3B9L - chain A; structure by X-ray diffraction, 2.60 A resolution.

Chain A:
Name: Serum albumin
Organism: Homo sapiens
Reference sequence: P02768 (ALBU_HUMAN); residues 1-585 here correspond to UniProt positions 25-609 (UniProt number = residue number + 24)
Sequence (585 residues; each row starts with the number of its first residue):
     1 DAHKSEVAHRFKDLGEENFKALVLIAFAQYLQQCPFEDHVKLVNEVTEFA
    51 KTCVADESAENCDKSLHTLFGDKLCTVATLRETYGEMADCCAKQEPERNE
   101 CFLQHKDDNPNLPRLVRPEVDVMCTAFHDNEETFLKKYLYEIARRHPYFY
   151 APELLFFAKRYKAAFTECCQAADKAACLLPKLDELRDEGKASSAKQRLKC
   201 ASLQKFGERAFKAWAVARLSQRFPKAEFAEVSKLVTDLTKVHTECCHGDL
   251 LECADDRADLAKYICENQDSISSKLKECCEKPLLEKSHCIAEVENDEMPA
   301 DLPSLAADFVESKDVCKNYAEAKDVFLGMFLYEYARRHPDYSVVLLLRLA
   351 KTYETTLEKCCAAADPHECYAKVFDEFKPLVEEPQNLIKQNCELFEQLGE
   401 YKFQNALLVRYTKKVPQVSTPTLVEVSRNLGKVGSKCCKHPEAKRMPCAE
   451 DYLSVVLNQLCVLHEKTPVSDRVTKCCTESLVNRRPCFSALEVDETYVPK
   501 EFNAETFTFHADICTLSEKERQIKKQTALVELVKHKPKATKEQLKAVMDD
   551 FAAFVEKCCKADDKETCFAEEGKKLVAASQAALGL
Not modelled in the structure: 1-2, 585
Cystine bridges: Cys53-Cys62, Cys75-Cys91, Cys90-Cys101, Cys124-Cys169, Cys168-Cys177, Cys200-Cys246, Cys245-Cys253, Cys265-Cys279, Cys278-Cys289, Cys316-Cys361, Cys360-Cys369, Cys392-Cys438, Cys437-Cys448, Cys461-Cys477, Cys476-Cys487, Cys514-Cys559, Cys558-Cys567
Residues lining bound ligands:
  - 3'-azido-3'-deoxythymidine (AZZ), molecule 1: Leu115, Ile142, His146, Phe149, Leu154, Tyr161, Leu185, Arg186, Gly189, Lys190, Ser193
  - 3'-azido-3'-deoxythymidine (AZZ), molecule 2: Tyr150, Glu153, Ser192, Lys195, Gln196, Lys199, Val241, His242, Cys245, Arg257, Ala291
Curated features (UniProtKB/Swiss-Prot):
  - binding site (Cu cation): His3
  - binding site (Ca(2+)): Glu6, Asp13, Glu244, Asp249, Glu252, Asp255, Asp259
  - binding site (Zn(2+)): His67, His247, Asp249
  - binding site ((4Z,15Z)-bilirubin IXalpha): Lys240
  - site: Lys4 (Not glycated), Lys20 (Not glycated), Lys41 (Not glycated), Lys64 (Not glycated), Lys73 (Not glycated), Lys93 (Not glycated), Lys106 (Not glycated), Lys136 (Not glycated), Lys159 (Not glycated), Lys174 (Not glycated), Lys181 (Not glycated), Lys190 (Not glycated), Lys195 (Not glycated), Lys199 (Aspirin-acetylated lysine), Lys205 (Not glycated), Lys212 (Not glycated), Lys240 (Not glycated), Lys262 (Not glycated), Lys274 (Not glycated), Lys286 (Not glycated) and 18 more in UniProt
  - modified residue: Ser5 (Phosphoserine), Ser58 (Phosphoserine), Ser65 (Phosphoserine), Thr83 (Phosphothreonine), Lys205 (N6-succinyllysine), Ser273 (Phosphoserine), Ser419 (Phosphoserine), Thr420 (Phosphothreonine), Thr422 (Phosphothreonine), Lys436 (N6-succinyllysine), Ser489 (Phosphoserine), Lys519 (N6-succinyllysine), Lys534 (N6-methyllysine), Lys564 (N6-succinyllysine)
  - glycosylation: Lys12 (N-linked (Glc) (glycation) lysine), Lys51 (N-linked (Glc) (glycation) lysine), Lys137 (N-linked (Glc) (glycation) lysine), Lys162 (N-linked (Glc) (glycation) lysine), Lys199 (N-linked (Glc) (glycation) lysine), Lys225 (N-linked (Glc) (glycation) lysine), Lys233 (N-linked (Glc) (glycation) lysine), Lys276 (N-linked (Glc) (glycation) lysine), Lys281 (N-linked (Glc) (glycation) lysine), Lys313 (N-linked (Glc) (glycation) lysine), Lys317 (N-linked (Glc) (glycation) lysine), Asn318 (N-linked (GlcNAc...) asparagine), Lys323 (N-linked (Glc) (glycation) lysine), Lys351 (N-linked (Glc) (glycation) lysine), Lys378 (N-linked (Glc) (glycation) lysine), Lys413 (N-linked (Glc) (glycation) lysine), Lys439 (N-linked (Glc) (glycation) lysine), Lys444 (N-linked (Glc) (glycation) lysine), Asp494 (N-linked (GlcNAc...) asparagine), Lys525 (N-linked (Glc) (glycation) lysine) and 4 more in UniProt

Overview:
Chain A binds 3'-azido-3'-deoxythymidine. From UniProt: Cu cation-binding residue His3, 7 Ca2+-binding
residues, 3 Zn2+-binding residues and (4Z,15Z)-bilirubin IXalpha-binding residue Lys240.
Chain A is Serum albumin (Homo sapiens); the structure, Human serum albumin complexed with myristate and AZT,
was determined by X-ray diffraction (same publication as 3B9M).
